7LN3 - chains E and F of the 7 polymer chains in the assembly; structure by electron microscopy, 3.45 A resolution.

Chain E (and F):
Protein: Transitional endoplasmic reticulum ATPase
Source organism: Homo sapiens
Notes: EC 3.6.4.6; chain F of this document is another copy of the same molecule, construct and numbering; everything in this record applies to it too
UniProt: P55072 (TERA_HUMAN); residues 1-806 here = UniProt positions 1-806
Sequence (806 residues; each row starts with the number of its first residue):
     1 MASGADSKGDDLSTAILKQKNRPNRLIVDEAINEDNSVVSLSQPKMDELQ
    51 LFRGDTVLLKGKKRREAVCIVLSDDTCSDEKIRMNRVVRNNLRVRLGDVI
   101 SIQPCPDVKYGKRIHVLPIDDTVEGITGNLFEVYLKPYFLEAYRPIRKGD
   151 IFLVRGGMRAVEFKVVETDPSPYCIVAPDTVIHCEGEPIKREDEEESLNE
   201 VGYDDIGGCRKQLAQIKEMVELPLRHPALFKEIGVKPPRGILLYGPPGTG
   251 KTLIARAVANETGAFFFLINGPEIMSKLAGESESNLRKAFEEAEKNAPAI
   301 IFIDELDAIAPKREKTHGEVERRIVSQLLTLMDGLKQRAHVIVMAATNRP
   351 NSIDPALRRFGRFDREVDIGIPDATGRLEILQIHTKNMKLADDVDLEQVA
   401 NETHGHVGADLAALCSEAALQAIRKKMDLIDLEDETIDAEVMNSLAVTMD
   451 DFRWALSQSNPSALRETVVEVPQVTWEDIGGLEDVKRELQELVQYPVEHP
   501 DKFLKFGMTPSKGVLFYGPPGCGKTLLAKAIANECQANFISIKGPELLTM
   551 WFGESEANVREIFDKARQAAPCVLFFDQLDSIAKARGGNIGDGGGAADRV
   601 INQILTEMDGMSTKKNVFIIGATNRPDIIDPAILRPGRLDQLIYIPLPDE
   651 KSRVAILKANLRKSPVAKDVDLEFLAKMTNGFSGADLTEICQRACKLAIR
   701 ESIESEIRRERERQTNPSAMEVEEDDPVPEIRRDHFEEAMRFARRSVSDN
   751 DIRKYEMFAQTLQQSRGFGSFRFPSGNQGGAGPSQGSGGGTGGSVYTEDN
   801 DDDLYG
Not modelled in the structure: 1-22, 715-726, 767-806 (chain F: 1-22, 462-471, 546-557, 584-595, 715-726, 763-769, 776-806)
Sequence notes: engineered mutation Glu232 (Ala in P55072), Gln578 (Glu in P55072)
UniProt features mapped onto this chain:
  - region: Thr797 to Gly806 (Interaction with UBXN6)
  - motif: Asp802 to Gly806 (PIM motif)
  - binding site (ATP): Pro247 to Leu253, Asn348, His384, Gly521 to Leu526
  - modified residue: Ala2 (N-acetylalanine), Ser3 (Phosphoserine), Ser7 (Phosphoserine), Ser13 (Phosphoserine), Ser37 (Phosphoserine), Lys315 (N6,N6,N6-trimethyllysine), Thr436 (Phosphothreonine), Ser462 (Phosphoserine), Lys502 (N6-acetyllysine), Lys505 (N6-acetyllysine), Lys668 (N6-acetyllysine), Ser702 (Phosphoserine), Lys754 (N6-acetyllysine), Ser770 (Phosphoserine), Ser775 (Phosphoserine), Ser787 (Phosphoserine), Tyr805 (Phosphotyrosine)
  - cross-link (Glycyl lysine isopeptide (Lys-Gly)): Lys8 (interchain with G-Cter in SUMO2), Lys18 (interchain with G-Cter in SUMO2)
Ion coordination: Mg2+ site 1: Thr252 (together with ATP); Mg2+ site 2: Thr525 (together with ATP)
Residues lining bound ligands:
  - ATP (adenosine-5'-triphosphate), molecule 1: Asp205, Ile206, Gly207, Pro246, Pro247, Gly248, Thr249, Gly250, Lys251, Thr252, Leu253, Glu305, Asn348, Ile380, His384, Val407, Gly408, Ala409
  - ATP, molecule 2: Asp478, Ile479, Gly480, Pro519, Pro520, Gly521, Cys522, Gly523, Lys524, Thr525, Leu526, Gln578, Asn624, Ile656, Asn660, Gly684, Ala685, Thr688
Reported in the primary citation:
  - mutagenesis - W551A/F552A, R599A: abolished catalytic activity
  - mutagenesis - I590A/D592A: unchanged catalytic activity
  - mutagenesis - L464A: decreased catalytic activity
  - disease-associated variants - A232E: increased catalytic activity (citing earlier work)
  - mutagenesis - E578Q: decreased catalytic activity (citing earlier work)

Chain E / chain F interface:
Residue-residue contacts (60):
  Arg25(E) with Glu433(F), salt bridge
  Lys60(E) with Glu433(F)
  Lys217(E) with Leu432(F)
  Arg225(E) with Leu432(F), hydrogen bond (side chain-backbone); Glu433(F)
  His226(E) with Asp431(F); Leu432(F); Asp434(F); Glu435(F), hydrogen bond (side chain-backbone)
  Phe230(E) with Ile423(F), hydrophobic
  Glu232(E) with Met442(F)
  Ile233(E) with Asn387(F); Met388(F); Lys389(F); Leu445(F), hydrophobic
  Gly234(E) with Asn387(F), hydrogen bond (backbone-side chain)
  Val235(E) with Met388(F), hydrophobic; Ala419(F), hydrophobic
  Glu283(E) with Ser276(F)
  Arg313(E) with Ala308(F)
  Glu314(E) with His317(F)
  His317(E) with His317(F), hydrogen bond
  Glu319(E) with Gly318(F); Glu319(F); Val320(F)
  Arg322(E) with His317(F); Gly318(F)
  Arg323(E) with Met275(F); Lys277(F); Leu278(F)
  Ser326(E) with Pro272(F); Met275(F); Ser276(F)
  Gln327(E) with Ser276(F)
  Leu329(E) with Pro272(F), hydrophobic
  Thr330(E) with Pro272(F); Glu273(F)
  Asp333(E) with Asn270(F)
  Arg359(E) with Pro247(F)
  Phe360(E) with Ala409(F), hydrophobic; Asp410(F)
  Arg362(E) with Glu305(F), salt bridge
  Arg487(E) with Arg700(F)
  Glu491(E) with Arg700(F), salt bridge
  Tyr495(E) with Ile703(F), hydrophobic
  His499(E) with Ile703(F); Glu706(F), salt bridge
  Lys502(E) with Ile699(F); Ser702(F); Ile703(F); Glu706(F)
  Phe503(E) with Ile699(F), hydrophobic
  Phe506(E) with Ser664(F); Ala698(F), hydrophobic; Ile699(F), hydrophobic; Val728(F); Pro729(F)
  Met508(E) with Lys663(F); Ser664(F); Cys695(F), hydrophobic
Also at the interface, not in a pair above, chain E (44 interface residues in all): Glu218, Leu222, Leu229, Lys236, Arg287, Thr316, Arg365, Lys505, Gly507, Thr509, Arg635
Also at the interface, not in a pair above, chain F (53 interface residues in all): Glu321, Asn348, Cys415, Ser416, Glu417, Leu420, Met427, Ile437, Lys543, Gln692, Lys696, Pro727, Glu730, Ile731

Overview:
The interface between chain E and chain F involves 44 residues on one side and 53 on the other; the contacts
include 4 hydrogen bonds and 4 salt bridges. Polar contacts include Arg25(E)-Glu433(F), Arg362(E)-Glu305(F)
and Glu491(E)-Arg700(F). From the paper: W551A/F552A and R599A of chain E abolish catalytic activity; L464A
and E578Q of chain E reduce catalytic activity; 6 substitutions were tested in all.
Both chains are Transitional endoplasmic reticulum ATPase (Homo sapiens). Entry 7LN3 (Cryo-EM structure of
human p97 in complex with Npl4/Ufd1 and polyubiquitinated Ub-Eos (FOM, Class 2)) was determined by electron
microscopy together with 7LMZ, 7LN0, 7LN1, 7LN2, 7LN4, 7LN5 and 7LN6 from the same study.
